PDB entry 6SFX | electron microscopy, 4.00 A resolution | chains I and J of the 14 polymer chains in the assembly

== Chain I (and J) ==
Protein: ATP-dependent Clp protease proteolytic subunit
Source organism: Listeria monocytogenes
Notes: EC 3.4.21.92; chain J of this document is another copy of the same molecule, construct and numbering; everything in this record applies to it too
UniProtKB: A0A0B8R1W1 (A0A0B8R1W1_LISMN); residues 1-198 here correspond to UniProt positions 20-217 (UniProt number = residue number + 19)
Sequence (198 residues; row label = number of the first residue in the row):
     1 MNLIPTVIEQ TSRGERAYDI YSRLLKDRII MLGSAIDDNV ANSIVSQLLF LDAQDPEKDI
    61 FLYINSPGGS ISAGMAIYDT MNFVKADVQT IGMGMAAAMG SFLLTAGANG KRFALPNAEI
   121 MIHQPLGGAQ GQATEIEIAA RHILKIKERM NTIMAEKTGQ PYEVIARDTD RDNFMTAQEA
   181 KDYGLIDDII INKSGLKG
Differences from the reference sequence: engineered mutation A98 (Ser117 in A0A0B8R1W1)
Reported in the primary citation:
  - catalytic residues: H123, D172

== Interface between chain I and chain J ==
Pairs across the interface (62; chain I residue first):
  M1(I) - M1(J)  hydrophobic
  N2(I) - M1(J)
  L3(I) - M1(J)  hydrophobic
  I4(I) - M1(J)
  D19(I) - T6(J)  hydrogen bond
  Y21(I) - L3(J)  hydrophobic
  S22(I) - P5(J)
  S22(I) - T6(J)  hydrogen bond (side chain-backbone)
  L25(I) - T6(J)
  K26(I) - I8(J)
  D38(I) - G33(J)
  D38(I) - M95(J)
  N39(I) - Y21(J)
  N42(I) - Y21(J)
  N42(I) - M31(J)
  N42(I) - L32(J)
  N42(I) - G33(J)
  N42(I) - N65(J)
  N42(I) - M93(J)
  S43(I) - Y21(J)  hydrogen bond (backbone-side chain)
  V45(I) - M31(J)  hydrophobic
  V45(I) - M93(J)  hydrophobic
  S46(I) - I20(J)
  S46(I) - Y21(J)
  S46(I) - L24(J)
  Q47(I) - P5(J)
  Q47(I) - I20(J)
  L49(I) - M31(J)  hydrophobic
  L49(I) - Y63(J)  hydrophobic
  F50(I) - R23(J)
  D52(I) - K193(J)  salt bridge
  A53(I) - D27(J)
  Q54(I) - I8(J)
  Q54(I) - R23(J)
  S72(I) - G94(J)
  S72(I) - M95(J)  hydrogen bond
  S72(I) - E119(J)
  M75(I) - G94(J)
  M75(I) - N117(J)  hydrogen bond
  M75(I) - E119(J)
  A76(I) - M93(J)  hydrophobic
  A76(I) - G94(J)
  D79(I) - L115(J)
  D79(I) - P116(J)
  D79(I) - N117(J)  hydrogen bond (side chain-backbone)
  D79(I) - A118(J)  hydrogen bond (side chain-backbone)
  N82(I) - N192(J)  hydrogen bond (backbone-side chain)
  F83(I) - I190(J)  hydrophobic
  F83(I) - I191(J)
  F83(I) - N192(J)
  F83(I) - K193(J)  hydrogen bond (backbone-backbone)
  F83(I) - L196(J)  hydrophobic
  V84(I) - N192(J)  hydrogen bond (backbone-side chain)
  K85(I) - N192(J)
  K85(I) - K193(J)
  T134(I) - R171(J)  hydrogen bond
  E135(I) - R171(J)  salt bridge
  I138(I) - R171(J)
  I138(I) - D172(J)
  H142(I) - E119(J)  salt bridge
  H142(I) - F174(J)
  R149(I) - N117(J)  hydrogen bond
Interface residues without a listed pair, chain I (42 interface residues in all): Y18, M31, V40, I71, Y78, T80, Q132, K145
Interface residues without a listed pair, chain J (36 interface residues in all): N2, V7, P67, T176, K197

== Overview ==
The interface between chain I and chain J involves 42 residues on one side and 36 on the other; the contacts
include 12 hydrogen bonds and 3 salt bridges. Polar contacts include D52(I)-K193(J), E135(I)-R171(J) and
H142(I)-E119(J). From the paper: catalytic residues H123(I) and D172(I).
Both chains are ATP-dependent Clp protease proteolytic subunit (Listeria monocytogenes). Entry 6SFX (Cryo-EM
structure of ClpP1/2 in the LmClpXP1/2 complex) was determined by electron microscopy together with 6SFW from
the same study.
